PDB entry 2YXU | X-ray diffraction, 2.20 A resolution | chains A and B

# Chain A (and B)
Name: Pyridoxal kinase
Organism: Homo sapiens
Notes: EC 2.7.1.35; chain B of this document is another copy of the same molecule, construct and numbering; everything in this record applies to it too
Reference sequence: O00764 (PDXK_HUMAN); numbering as in UniProt (aligned over 1-312)
Sequence (312 residues; numbered 1 to 312; the number before each row is that of its first residue):
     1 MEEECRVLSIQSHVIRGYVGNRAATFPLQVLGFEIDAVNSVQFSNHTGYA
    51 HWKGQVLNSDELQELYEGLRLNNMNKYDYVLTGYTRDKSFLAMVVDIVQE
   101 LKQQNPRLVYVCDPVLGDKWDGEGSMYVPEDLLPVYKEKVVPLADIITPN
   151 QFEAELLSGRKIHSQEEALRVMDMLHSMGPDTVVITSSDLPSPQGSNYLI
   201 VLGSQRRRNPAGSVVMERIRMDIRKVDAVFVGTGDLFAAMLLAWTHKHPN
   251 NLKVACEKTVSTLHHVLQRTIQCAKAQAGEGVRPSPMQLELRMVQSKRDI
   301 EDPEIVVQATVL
Unresolved in the structure: 1-2, 208-211 (chain B: 1-2, 279-281)
Residues lining bound ligands: ATP (adenosine-5'-triphosphate): D113, V115, D118, Y127, T148, N150, E153, T186, S187, L199, V201, I223, R224, K225, V226, A228, F230, T233, G234, D235, F237, V260, L263, L267
UniProt features mapped onto this chain:
  - active site: D235 (Proton acceptor)
  - binding site (pyridoxal): S12, T47
  - binding site (pyridoxal 5'-phosphate): T47, G234, D235
  - binding site (ATP): D113, N150 to E153, T186, S187, V226 to A228, T233
  - binding site (Na(+)): D113, T148, T186
  - binding site (Mg(2+)): D118
  - modified residue: M1 (N-acetylmethionine), S59 (Phosphoserine), S164 (Phosphoserine), S213 (Phosphoserine), S285 (Phosphoserine)
  - natural variant: R220 (R220Q: In HMSN6C), A228 (A228T: In HMSN6C)
  - mutagenesis: D235 (D235A: 15-fold decrease in pyridoxal kinase activity, and a 7-fold decrease in affinity for pyridoxal; D235N: 2-fold decrease in pyridoxal kinase activity and pyridoxal affinity)
What the authors report for this chain:
  - conformationally variable residues (loop rearrangement): D118 to G124, R224 to A228
  - binding site for ATP: D113, D118, Y127, N150, E153, T186, S187
  - Mg2+ coordination: D118
  - Na+ coordination: T148, T186
  - binding site for ATP: D235 (proposed by the authors, not directly observed)
  - specificity-determining residues: G48 (proposed by the authors, not directly observed)

# Chain A / chain B interface
Pairs across the interface - 98 pairs, chain A then chain B:
  E4(A) - R292(B)  salt bridge
  R6(A) - R16(B)
  H13(A) - A37(B)  hydrogen bond (side chain-backbone)
  H13(A) - N39(B)  hydrogen bond
  I15(A) - L8(B)  hydrophobic
  I15(A) - D36(B)
  I15(A) - V38(B)  hydrophobic
  I15(A) - L65(B)  hydrophobic
  R16(A) - R6(B)
  R16(A) - D36(B)  salt bridge
  R16(A) - L69(B)
  R16(A) - M74(B)  hydrogen bond (side chain-backbone)
  R16(A) - Y77(B)  hydrogen bond
  Y18(A) - E34(B)  hydrogen bond
  R22(A) - Q29(B)
  R22(A) - I35(B)  hydrogen bond (side chain-backbone)
  R22(A) - D36(B)  salt bridge
  R22(A) - A37(B)
  F26(A) - Q29(B)
  F26(A) - V30(B)
  Q29(A) - R22(B)
  Q29(A) - F26(B)
  Q29(A) - V294(B)
  V30(A) - F26(B)
  V30(A) - K297(B)  hydrogen bond (backbone-side chain)
  G32(A) - V294(B)
  F33(A) - V294(B)
  E34(A) - Y18(B)  hydrogen bond
  E34(A) - R292(B)  salt bridge
  E34(A) - Q295(B)  hydrogen bond
  I35(A) - R22(B)  hydrogen bond (backbone-side chain)
  D36(A) - I15(B)
  D36(A) - R16(B)  salt bridge
  D36(A) - R22(B)  salt bridge
  A37(A) - H13(B)  hydrogen bond (backbone-side chain)
  A37(A) - I15(B)
  A37(A) - Q42(B)
  V38(A) - I15(B)  hydrophobic
  V38(A) - Q42(B)
  N39(A) - H13(B)  hydrogen bond
  N39(A) - N39(B)
  N39(A) - Q42(B)
  Q42(A) - A37(B)
  Q42(A) - V38(B)
  Q42(A) - N39(B)
  Q42(A) - L65(B)
  F43(A) - L65(B)
  S44(A) - L65(B)
  S44(A) - G68(B)
  S44(A) - L69(B)
  N45(A) - G68(B)
  N45(A) - N72(B)  hydrogen bond
  N45(A) - M74(B)
  Y49(A) - N72(B)
  H51(A) - L71(B)
  H51(A) - N72(B)  hydrogen bond (backbone-side chain)
  K53(A) - E64(B)
  K53(A) - L65(B)
  K53(A) - G68(B)
  G54(A) - E64(B)
  G54(A) - L65(B)
  Q55(A) - L57(B)
  Q55(A) - E61(B)  hydrogen bond (side chain-backbone)
  Q55(A) - E64(B)  hydrogen bond
  Q55(A) - L65(B)
  L57(A) - Q55(B)
  E61(A) - Q55(B)  hydrogen bond (backbone-side chain)
  E64(A) - K53(B)
  E64(A) - Q55(B)  hydrogen bond
  L65(A) - Q42(B)
  L65(A) - F43(B)
  L65(A) - S44(B)
  L65(A) - G54(B)
  G68(A) - S44(B)
  G68(A) - N45(B)
  G68(A) - K53(B)
  L69(A) - R16(B)
  L69(A) - S44(B)
  L71(A) - H51(B)
  N72(A) - N45(B)
  N72(A) - Y49(B)
  N72(A) - H51(B)  hydrogen bond (side chain-backbone)
  M74(A) - R16(B)  hydrogen bond (backbone-side chain)
  M74(A) - N45(B)
  M74(A) - Y49(B)  hydrophobic
  M74(A) - M287(B)  hydrophobic
  Y77(A) - R16(B)  hydrogen bond
  Q277(A) - E4(B)
  M287(A) - N72(B)
  R292(A) - E4(B)  salt bridge
  R292(A) - E34(B)  salt bridge
  V294(A) - Q29(B)
  V294(A) - G32(B)
  V294(A) - F33(B)
  Q295(A) - E34(B)  hydrogen bond
  K297(A) - V30(B)  hydrogen bond (side chain-backbone)
  K297(A) - E301(B)  salt bridge
  E301(A) - K297(B)  salt bridge
Also at the interface, not in a pair above, chain A (49 interface residues in all): L8, G17, T25, A50, N73
Also at the interface, not in a pair above, chain B (47 interface residues in all): T25, A50, E67

# Overview
49 residues of chain A face 47 of chain B across their interface, with 23 hydrogen bonds and 10 salt bridges.
Polar contacts include E4(A)-R292(B), R16(A)-D36(B) and R22(A)-D36(B). Ligands of chain A: ATP. The paper
reports a binding site for ATP at D113(A), D118(A) and Y127(A) among others; Na+ coordination by T148(A) and
T186(A).
Chain A and chain B are both Pyridoxal kinase (Homo sapiens); the structure, Human Pyridoxal Kinase, was
determined by X-ray diffraction, deposited together with 2YXT.
